PDB entry 5O7R | X-ray diffraction, 2.06 A resolution | chains A and B

Chain A (and B):
Name: Monellin chain B, Monellin chain A
Source organism: Dioscoreophyllum cumminsii
Notes: chain B of this document is another copy of the same molecule, construct and numbering; everything in this record applies to it too
UniProtKB: chimeric construct of P02882, P02881: residues 1-48 from P02882 (MONB_DIOCU) positions 1-48 (same numbers); residues 52-96 from P02881 positions 1-45 (UniProt number = residue number - 51)
Sequence (96 residues; each row starts with the number of its first residue):
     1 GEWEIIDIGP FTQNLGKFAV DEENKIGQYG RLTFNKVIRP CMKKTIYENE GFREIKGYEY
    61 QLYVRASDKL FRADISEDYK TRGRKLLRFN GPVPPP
Sequence notes: linker (49-51); engineered mutation R65 (Tyr14 in P02881)
UniProt features mapped onto this chain:
  - site: C41 (Blocking, abolishes the sweet taste)

Chain A / chain B interface:
Pairs across the interface (15):
  W3(A) - I5(B)
  W3(A) - P40(B)
  W3(A) - P96(B)
  E4(A) - I5(B)
  I5(A) - W3(B)
  I5(A) - E4(B)
  I5(A) - I5(B)
  I5(A) - M42(B)  hydrophobic
  P40(A) - W3(B)
  P40(A) - M42(B)  hydrophobic
  M42(A) - M42(B)  hydrophobic
  K44(A) - P96(B)  hydrogen bond (side chain-backbone)
  Q61(A) - Y63(B)
  P96(A) - W3(B)
  P96(A) - K44(B)  hydrogen bond (backbone-side chain)
Other interface residues (no listed pair), chain A (10 interface residues in all): E59, Y63
Other interface residues (no listed pair), chain B (9 interface residues in all): Q61

Overview:
Chain A and chain B form an interface of 10 and 9 residues respectively, with 2 hydrogen bonds. The
hydrogen-bonded pair is K44(A)-P96(B).
Both chains are Monellin chain B, Monellin chain A (Dioscoreophyllum cumminsii). Entry 5O7R (Crystal structure
of a single chain monellin mutant (Y65R) pH 6.5) was determined by X-ray diffraction (same publication as
5O7K, 5O7L, 5O7Q and 5O7S).
